Entry 7P4E (X-ray diffraction, 2.40 A resolution); this record covers chain A.

Chain A:
Molecule: Peroxisome proliferator-activated receptor gamma
Organism: Homo sapiens
Reference sequence: P37231 (PPARG_HUMAN); residues 203-477 here correspond to UniProt positions 231-505 (UniProt number = residue number + 28)
Chain sequence (277 residues; numbered 201 to 477; the number before each row is that of its first residue):
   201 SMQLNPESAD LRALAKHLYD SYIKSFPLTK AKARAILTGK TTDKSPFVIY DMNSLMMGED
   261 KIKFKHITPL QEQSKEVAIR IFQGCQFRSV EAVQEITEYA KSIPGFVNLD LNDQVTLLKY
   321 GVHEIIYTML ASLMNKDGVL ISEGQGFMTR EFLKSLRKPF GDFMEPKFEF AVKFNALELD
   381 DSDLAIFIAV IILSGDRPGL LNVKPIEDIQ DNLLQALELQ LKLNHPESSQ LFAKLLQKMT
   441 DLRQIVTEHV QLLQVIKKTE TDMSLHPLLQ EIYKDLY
Unresolved in the structure: 260-273, 461-464, 476-477
Construct notes: expression tag (201-202)
Ligand contacts: 5IV (N-[[4-(cyclopropylsulfonylamino)-2-(trifluoromethyl)phenyl]methyl]-1-[(3-fluorophenyl)methyl]indole-5-carboxamide): I249, G258, I281, F282, G284, C285, R288, S289, H323, I326, Y327, L330, V339, L340, I341, S342, F363, M364, K367, H449, Y473
Curated features (UniProtKB/Swiss-Prot):
  - motif: P467 to D475 (9aaTAD)
  - binding site (rosiglitazone): Q286 to S289, H323, H449, Y473
  - cross-link: K224 (Glycyl lysine isopeptide (Lys-Gly) (interchain with G-Cter in ubiquitin))

Summary:
Bound to chain A: compound 5IV. Curated annotation (UniProt) lists 7 rosiglitazone-binding residues.
Chain A is Peroxisome proliferator-activated receptor gamma (Homo sapiens); the structure, Crystal structure
of PPARgamma in complex with compound FL217, was determined by X-ray diffraction, deposited together with
7P4K.
